5JEJ - chains E and B of the 5 polymer chains in the assembly; structure by X-ray diffraction, 2.00 A resolution.

Chain E:
Protein: Stimulator of interferon genes protein
Organism: Homo sapiens
UniProt: Q86WV6 (STING_HUMAN); residue numbers follow UniProt; this construct covers 342-379
Amino-acid sequence (39 residues; row label = number of the first residue in the row):
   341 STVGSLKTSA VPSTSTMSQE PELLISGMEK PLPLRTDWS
Unresolved in the structure: 341-375
Differences from the reference sequence: expression tag (341); conflict Trp378 (Phe in Q86WV6)
Modified positions: Ser366 (phosphoserine; SEP)
Swiss-Prot annotation at these positions:
  - motif: Leu363 to Ser366 (pLxIS motif)
  - modified residue: Thr354 (Phosphothreonine), Ser355 (Phosphoserine), Thr356 (Phosphothreonine), Ser358 (Phosphoserine), Ser366 (Phosphoserine)
Reported in the primary citation:
  - post-translational modification sites: Ser366
  - mutagenesis - S366D: unchanged binding to Interferon regulatory factor 3 (chain B)
  - mutagenesis - L363A, I365A, S366A: abolished signaling
  - mutagenesis - S358A, P361A, E362A, L364A: decreased signaling
  - mutagenesis - T376A, S379A: unchanged signaling

Chain B:
Protein: Interferon regulatory factor 3
Organism: Homo sapiens
UniProt: Q14653 (IRF3_HUMAN); numbering as in UniProt (aligned over 189-427)
Amino-acid sequence (242 residues; each row starts with the number of its first residue):
   186 SEFENPLKRL LVPGEEWEFE VTAFYRGRQV FQQTISCPEG LRLVGSEVGD RTLPGWPVTL
   246 PDPGMSLTDR GVMSYVRHVL SCLGGGLALW RAGQWLWAQR LGHCHTYWAV SEELLPNSGH
   306 GPDGEVPKDK EGGVFDLGPF IVDLITFTEG SGRSPRYALW FCVGESWPQD QPWTKRLVMV
   366 KVVPTCLRAL VEMARVGGAS SLENTVDLHI SNSHPLSLTS DQYKAYLQDL VEGMDFQGPG
   426 ES
Unresolved in the structure: 186-188, 422-427
Differences from the reference sequence: expression tag (186-188)
Swiss-Prot annotation at these positions:
  - modified residue: Thr237 (Phosphothreonine), Thr244 (Phosphothreonine), Thr253 (Phosphothreonine), Lys366 (N6-acetyllysine), Ser385 (Phosphoserine), Ser386 (Diphosphoserine), Ser396 (Phosphoserine), Ser398 (Phosphoserine), Thr404 (Phosphothreonine), Ser427 (Phosphoserine)
  - cross-link (Glycyl lysine isopeptide (Lys-Gly)): Lys193 (interchain with G-Cter in ISG15), Lys360 (interchain with G-Cter in ISG15), Lys366 (interchain with G-Cter in ISG15)
Reported in the primary citation:
  - mutagenesis - H288S, H290S: unchanged binding to Stimulator of interferon genes protein (chain E)
  - post-translational modification sites: Thr253, Ser386, Ser396 (citing earlier work)
  - disease-associated variants - R285Q: decreased signaling (citing earlier work)
  - mutagenesis - R285D: abolished signaling in response to Newcastle disease virus (citing earlier work)

How chain E and chain B interact:
Contacting residue pairs (7):
  Thr376(E) with Gly256(B)
  Trp378(E) with Arg211(B), hydrogen bond (backbone-side chain); Val257(B), hydrophobic; Tyr260(B), hydrophobic; Lys360(B), hydrogen bond (backbone-side chain)
  Ser379(E) with Arg211(B); Lys360(B)
Interface residues without a listed pair, chain E (4 interface residues in all): Asp377
Interface residues without a listed pair, chain B (6 interface residues in all): Leu362
Interface features reported in the paper:
  - hot spots on chain E (mutagenesis) - S366A: abolished binding to Interferon regulatory factor 3 (chain B)

Summary:
The interface between chain E and chain B involves 4 residues on one side and 6 on the other; the contacts
include 2 hydrogen bonds. Polar pairs include Trp378(E)-Arg211(B) and Trp378(E)-Lys360(B). The paper reports
that S358A, P361A and E362A of chain E, among others, reduce signaling; modification sites Ser366(E) and
Thr253(B) among others; 14 substitutions were tested in all.
Chain E is Stimulator of interferon genes protein and chain B is Interferon regulatory factor 3, both from
Homo sapiens; the structure, Phosphorylated STING in complex with IRF-3 CTD, was determined by X-ray
diffraction (same publication as 5JEK, 5JEL, 5JEM, 5JEO and 5JER).
